PDB entry 6ILN | electron microscopy, 3.40 A resolution | chains B and C of the 4 polymer chains in the assembly

Chain B:
Name: Capsid protein VP2
From: Echovirus E6
Amino-acid sequence (252 residues; row label = number of the first residue in the row):
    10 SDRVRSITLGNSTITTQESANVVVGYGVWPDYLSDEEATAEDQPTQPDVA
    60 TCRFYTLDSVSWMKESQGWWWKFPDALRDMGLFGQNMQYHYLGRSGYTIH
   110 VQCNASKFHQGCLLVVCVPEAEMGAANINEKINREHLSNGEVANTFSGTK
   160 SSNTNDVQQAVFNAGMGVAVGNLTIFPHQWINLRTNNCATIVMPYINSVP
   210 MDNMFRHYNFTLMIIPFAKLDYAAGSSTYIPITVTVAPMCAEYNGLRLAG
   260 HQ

Chain C:
Name: Capsid protein VP3
From: Echovirus E6
Amino-acid sequence (238 residues; numbered 1 to 238; the number before each row is that of its first residue):
     1 GLPVMNTPGSNQFLTSDDYQSPTAMPQFDVTPEMNIPGEVKNLMEIAEVD
    51 SVVPVNNVNENVNSLEAYRIPVHSVTETGAQVFGFTLQPGADTVMERTLL
   101 GEILNYYANWSGSIKLTFMYCGSAMATGKFLLAYSPPGAGVPKNRREAML
   151 GTHIIWDIGLQSSCVLCVPWISQTHYRFVSKDIYTDAGFITCWYQTSIVV
   201 PAEVQNQSVILCFVSACNDFSVRLLRDSPFVRQTAFYQ

Interface between chain B and chain C:
Contacting residue pairs - 60 pairs, chain B then chain C:
  Tyr35(B) - Gly38(C)
  Val37(B) - Pro37(C)  hydrophobic
  Glu46(B) - Met34(C)
  Glu46(B) - Asn35(C)  hydrogen bond (side chain-backbone)
  Lys116(B) - Ala124(C)
  Lys116(B) - Met125(C)
  Phe117(B) - Met125(C)  hydrophobic
  Phe117(B) - Val204(C)  hydrophobic
  Gln119(B) - Gly122(C)
  Gln119(B) - Ser123(C)
  Gln119(B) - Gln205(C)
  Gln119(B) - Gln207(C)  hydrogen bond (side chain-backbone)
  Gln119(B) - Ser208(C)
  Gly120(B) - Cys121(C)
  Cys121(B) - Cys121(C)  hydrophobic
  Val170(B) - Leu65(C)  hydrophobic
  Phe171(B) - Asn63(C)
  Phe171(B) - Ser64(C)
  Val179(B) - Tyr68(C)  hydrophobic
  Gly180(B) - Ser51(C)
  Gly180(B) - Val52(C)  hydrogen bond (backbone-backbone)
  Gly180(B) - Tyr68(C)  hydrogen bond (backbone-side chain)
  Asn181(B) - Ser51(C)
  Asn181(B) - Arg97(C)  hydrogen bond (side chain-backbone)
  Asn181(B) - Thr98(C)
  Asn181(B) - Leu99(C)  hydrogen bond (side chain-backbone)
  Thr183(B) - Val49(C)
  Thr183(B) - Asp50(C)  hydrogen bond (side chain-backbone)
  Thr183(B) - Ser51(C)
  Ile184(B) - Ile46(C)  hydrophobic
  Ile184(B) - Val49(C)  hydrophobic
  Trp189(B) - Leu211(C)  hydrophobic
  Trp189(B) - Phe213(C)  hydrophobic
  Asn191(B) - Tyr120(C)  hydrogen bond (side chain-backbone)
  Arg193(B) - Tyr120(C)
  Arg193(B) - Gly122(C)
  Arg193(B) - Ser123(C)  hydrogen bond (side chain-backbone)
  Arg193(B) - Ala124(C)
  Arg193(B) - Ala126(C)
  Arg193(B) - Ile158(C)
  Arg193(B) - Gly159(C)  hydrogen bond (side chain-backbone)
  Thr194(B) - Leu160(C)
  Tyr204(B) - Pro37(C)
  Ile205(B) - Pro37(C)  hydrophobic
  Asn206(B) - Met34(C)
  Ser207(B) - Met34(C)
  Val208(B) - Met34(C)
  Pro209(B) - Met34(C)
  Ile224(B) - Leu65(C)  hydrophobic
  Pro225(B) - Leu65(C)
  Phe226(B) - Val52(C)  hydrophobic
  Phe226(B) - Leu65(C)
  Phe226(B) - Arg69(C)  hydrogen bond (backbone-side chain)
  Ala227(B) - Arg69(C)
  Ala227(B) - Cys121(C)  hydrophobic
  Lys228(B) - Arg69(C)
  Asp230(B) - Gln205(C)
  Tyr231(B) - Gln205(C)  hydrogen bond (backbone-side chain)
  Ala232(B) - Glu203(C)
  Ala232(B) - Gln205(C)
Interface residues without a listed pair, chain B (38 interface residues in all): His118, Ala178, Pro203, Ala233, Gly234
Interface residues without a listed pair, chain C (38 interface residues in all): Ile36, Met119, Ser162, Val209

In short:
The chain B/chain C interface involves 38 residues from each chain, with 12 hydrogen bonds. Polar contacts
include Glu46(B)-Asn35(C), Gln119(B)-Gln207(C) and Gly180(B)-Tyr68(C).
Chain B is Capsid protein VP2 and chain C is Capsid protein VP3, both from Echovirus E6; the structure,
Cryo-EM structure of full Echovirus 6 particle at PH 5.5, was determined by electron microscopy together with
6ILJ, 6ILK, 6ILL, 6ILM, 6ILO and 6ILP from the same study.
